3JPW - chain A; structure by X-ray diffraction, 2.80 A resolution.

[Chain A]
Molecule: Glutamate [NMDA] receptor subunit epsilon-2
Source organism: Rattus norvegicus
Notes: fragment: Amino terminal domain
UniProtKB: Q00960 (NMDE2_RAT); residue numbers follow UniProt; this construct covers 32-394
Chain sequence (363 residues; row label = number of the first residue in the row):
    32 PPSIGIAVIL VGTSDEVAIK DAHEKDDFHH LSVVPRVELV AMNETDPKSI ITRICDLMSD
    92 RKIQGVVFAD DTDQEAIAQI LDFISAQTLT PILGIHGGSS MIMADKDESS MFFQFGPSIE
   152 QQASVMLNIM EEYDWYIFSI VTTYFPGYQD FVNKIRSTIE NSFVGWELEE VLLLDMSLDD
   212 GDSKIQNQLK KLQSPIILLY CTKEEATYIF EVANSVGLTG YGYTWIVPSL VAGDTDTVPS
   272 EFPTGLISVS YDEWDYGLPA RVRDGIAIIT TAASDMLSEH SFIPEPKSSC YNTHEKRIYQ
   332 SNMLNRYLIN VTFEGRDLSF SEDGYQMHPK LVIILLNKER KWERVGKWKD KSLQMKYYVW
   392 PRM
Disordered / not traced: 210-213
Differences from the reference sequence: engineered mutation D348 (Asn in Q00960)
Disulfides: C86-C321
Covalently attached groups: N-acetylglucosamine (NAG) linked to N74, N341
Bound ions: Na+: S131, F146
UniProt features mapped onto this chain:
  - binding site (Zn(2+)): H127, E284
  - glycosylation (N-linked (GlcNAc...) asparagine): N74, N341
  - mutagenesis: H60 (H60A: Normal zinc binding), H127 (H127A: Reduced zinc binding), D283 (D283A: Slightly reduced zinc binding), E284 (E284A: Reduced zinc binding), H311 (H311A: Normal zinc binding), H359 (H359A: Normal zinc binding)
Reported in the primary citation:
  - post-translational modification sites: N74, N341
  - contacts within the chain: I133-I150 (hydrophobic contact), I133-F176 (hydrophobic contact), I133-Y231 (hydrophobic contact), I133-L261 (hydrophobic contact), Y282-R292 (hydrogen bond)
  - binding site for chloride ion: W285, D286, Y287, R292
  - Na+ coordination: S131, F146
  - mutagenesis - R292A: decreased binding to zinc
  - mutagenesis - I133A, I133S, R292A: decreased binding to ifenprodil
  - mutagenesis - P148G, P148S, E284A, Y356A: unchanged binding to ifenprodil

[In short]
Covalently linked N-acetylglucosamine: at N74 and N341. S131 and F146 form the Na+ site. From UniProt:
Zn2+-binding residues H127 and E284 and 6 mutagenesis sites. The paper reports a binding site for chloride ion
at W285, D286 and Y287 among others; I133A, I133S and R292A reduce binding to ifenprodil; 7 substitutions were
tested in all.
Chain A is Glutamate [NMDA] receptor subunit epsilon-2 (Rattus norvegicus); the structure, Crystal structure
of amino terminal domain of the NMDA receptor subunit NR2B, was determined by X-ray diffraction, deposited
together with 3JPY.
